6I7A - chains A and E of the 4 polymer chains in the assembly; structure by X-ray diffraction, 2.20 A resolution.

Chain A (and E):
Molecule: Speckle-type POZ protein
Organism: Homo sapiens
Notes: chain E of this document is another copy of the same molecule, construct and numbering; everything in this record applies to it too
UniProtKB: O43791 (SPOP_HUMAN); residue numbers follow UniProt; this construct covers 28-166
Sequence (145 residues; each row starts with the number of its first residue):
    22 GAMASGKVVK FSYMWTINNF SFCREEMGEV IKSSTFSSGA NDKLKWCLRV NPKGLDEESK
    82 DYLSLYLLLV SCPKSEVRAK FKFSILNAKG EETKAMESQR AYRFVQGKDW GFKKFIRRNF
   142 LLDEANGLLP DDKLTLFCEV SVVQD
Unresolved in the structure: 22-27, 60-61 (chain E: 22-27)
Differences from the reference sequence: expression tag (22-27); engineered mutation N140 (Asp in O43791)
Swiss-Prot annotation at these positions:
  - region: Y123 to F133 (Important for binding substrate proteins)
  - natural variant: Y83 (Y83C: In NSDVS2), R121 (R121Q: In NSDVS1), G132 (G132V: In NSDVS2), R138 (R138C: In NSDVS2), D144 (D144N: In NSDVS1)
  - mutagenesis: Y87 (Y87A: Strongly reduced affinity for substrate proteins), Y123 (Y123A: Strongly reduced affinity for substrate proteins), D130 (D130A: Strongly reduced affinity for substrate proteins), W131 (W131A: Strongly reduced affinity for substrate proteins), F133 (F133A: Strongly reduced affinity for substrate proteins)
Reported in the primary citation:
  - disease-associated variants - E47K, E50K, E78K: unchanged binding to BRD3
  - disease-associated variants - M117V (KD= 13 +/- 3 uM): increased binding to BRD3 protein

Interface between chain A and chain E:
Residue-residue contacts (36):
  F32(A) - K31(E)
  S33(A) - K31(E)  hydrogen bond (backbone-backbone)
  S33(A) - F32(E)
  S33(A) - S33(E)  hydrogen bond (backbone-backbone)
  Y34(A) - S33(E)
  Y34(A) - M35(E)
  Y34(A) - F158(E)  hydrophobic
  M35(A) - F32(E)  hydrophobic
  M35(A) - S33(E)  hydrogen bond (backbone-backbone)
  M35(A) - Y34(E)
  M35(A) - M35(E)  hydrogen bond (backbone-backbone)
  M35(A) - F57(E)  hydrophobic
  M35(A) - S58(E)
  W36(A) - M35(E)
  T37(A) - Y34(E)  hydrogen bond
  T37(A) - M35(E)  hydrogen bond (backbone-backbone)
  T37(A) - S55(E)
  N39(A) - T37(E)  hydrogen bond (side chain-backbone)
  N39(A) - N39(E)  hydrogen bond
  N40(A) - N39(E)
  S55(A) - M35(E)
  S55(A) - L107(E)
  T56(A) - F158(E)
  L107(A) - F57(E)  hydrophobic
  A109(A) - T56(E)
  K110(A) - T56(E)
  K110(A) - K66(E)
  G111(A) - T56(E)
  G111(A) - S58(E)
  G111(A) - K66(E)
  E112(A) - K66(E)
  E113(A) - G60(E)
  K154(A) - S55(E)  hydrogen bond
  T156(A) - S55(E)
  F158(A) - S58(E)
  E160(A) - A61(E)  hydrogen bond (side chain-backbone)
Other interface residues (no listed pair), chain A (25 interface residues in all): K31, S54, F57, S59, N108
Other interface residues (no listed pair), chain E (18 interface residues in all): I38, S59

Overview:
Chain A and chain E form an interface of 25 and 18 residues respectively, with 10 hydrogen bonds. Polar pairs
include T37(A)-Y34(E), N39(A)-T37(E) and N39(A)-N39(E). The paper reports that M117V of chain A increases
binding to BRD3 protein; E47K, E50K and E78K of chain A leave binding to BRD3 unchanged.
Chain A and chain E are both Speckle-type POZ protein (Homo sapiens); the structure, Co-crystal structure of
human SPOP MATH domain (D140N) and human BRD3 fragment, was determined by X-ray diffraction (same publication
as 6I41 and 6I68).
